PDB entry 8OTS | electron microscopy, 3.30 A resolution | chains A and I of the 13 polymer chains in the assembly

Chain A:
Molecule: Histone H3.1
Source organism: Homo sapiens
UniProt: P68431 (H31_HUMAN); residues 0-135 here correspond to UniProt positions 1-136 (UniProt number = residue number + 1)
Amino-acid sequence (139 residues; numbered -3 to 135; the number before each row is that of its first residue; numbers below 1 keep their minus sign (Gly-3 is residue -3)):
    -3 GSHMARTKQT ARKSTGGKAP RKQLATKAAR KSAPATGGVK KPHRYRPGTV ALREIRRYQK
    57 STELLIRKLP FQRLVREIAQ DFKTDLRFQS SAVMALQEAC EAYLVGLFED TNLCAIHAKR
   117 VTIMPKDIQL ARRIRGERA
Unresolved in the structure: -3 to 39, 134-135
Construct notes: expression tag (-3 to -1)
Covalent attachments: pentanedial (PTD) linked to Lys79, Lys115, Lys122
Curated features (UniProtKB/Swiss-Prot):
  - modified residue: Arg2 (Asymmetric dimethylarginine), Thr3 (Phosphothreonine), Lys4 (Allysine), Gln5 (5-glutamyl dopamine), Thr6 (Phosphothreonine), Arg8 (Citrulline), Lys9 (N6,N6,N6-trimethyllysine), Ser10 (ADP-ribosylserine), Thr11 (Phosphothreonine), Lys14 (N6-(2-hydroxyisobutyryl)lysine), Arg17 (Asymmetric dimethylarginine), Lys18 (N6-(2-hydroxyisobutyryl)lysine), Lys23 (N6-(2-hydroxyisobutyryl)lysine), Arg26 (Citrulline), Lys27 (N6,N6,N6-trimethyllysine), Ser28 (ADP-ribosylserine), Lys36 (N6,N6,N6-trimethyllysine), Lys37 (N6-methyllysine), Tyr41 (Phosphotyrosine), Lys56 (N6,N6,N6-trimethyllysine) and 8 more in UniProt
  - lipidation: Lys18 (N6-decanoyllysine)

Chain I:
Molecule: 127-nt DNA strand
Sequence (127 nucleotides; numbered 8 to 134; the number before each row is that of its first residue):
     8 CTTTGTTATG CAAATCGGGG TGGGGCGTCG TAGACAGCTC TAGCACCGCT TAAACGCACG
    68 TACGCGCTGT CCCCCGCGTT TTAACCGCCA AGGGGATTAC TCCCTAGTCT CCAGGCACGT
   128 GTCAGAT

Interface between chain A and chain I:
Contacting residue pairs - 13 pairs, chain A then chain I:
  Arg63(A) with DA61(I), phosphate contact
  Arg72(A) with DC51(I), salt bridge to the phosphate
  Arg83(A) with DG50(I), phosphate contact; DC51(I), phosphate contact
  Phe84(A) with DG50(I), sugar contact; DC51(I), hydrogen bond to the phosphate
  Gln85(A) with DG50(I), phosphate contact
  Ser86(A) with DG50(I), hydrogen bond to the phosphate
  Arg116(A) with DG71(I), phosphate contact
  Val117(A) with DG71(I), hydrogen bond to the phosphate
  Thr118(A) with DG71(I), hydrogen bond to the phosphate
  Met120(A) with DG71(I), phosphate contact; DC72(I), phosphate contact
Interface residues without a listed pair, chain A (13 interface residues in all): Pro43, Leu82, Lys115
Interface residues without a listed pair, chain I (8 interface residues in all): DA60, DA69, DC70

Summary:
13 residues of chain A face 8 of chain I across their interface, with 4 hydrogen bonds and 1 salt bridge.
Polar pairs include Phe84(A)-DC51(I), Ser86(A)-DG50(I) and Val117(A)-DG71(I). Pentanedial is covalently linked
to Lys79(A), Lys115(A) and Lys122(A).
Here chain A is Histone H3.1 (Homo sapiens) and chain I is a 127-nt DNA strand. Entry 8OTS (OCT4 and MYC-MAX
co-bound to a nucleosome) was determined by electron microscopy together with 8OSJ, 8OSK, 8OSL and 8OTT from
the same study.
